PDB entry 3VJQ | X-ray diffraction, 1.00 A resolution | chain A

== Chain A ==
Molecule: Thaumatin I
Organism: Thaumatococcus daniellii
Reference sequence: Q8RVT0 (Q8RVT0_THADA); numbering as in UniProt (aligned over 1-207)
Chain sequence (207 residues; numbered 1 to 207; the number before each row is that of its first residue):
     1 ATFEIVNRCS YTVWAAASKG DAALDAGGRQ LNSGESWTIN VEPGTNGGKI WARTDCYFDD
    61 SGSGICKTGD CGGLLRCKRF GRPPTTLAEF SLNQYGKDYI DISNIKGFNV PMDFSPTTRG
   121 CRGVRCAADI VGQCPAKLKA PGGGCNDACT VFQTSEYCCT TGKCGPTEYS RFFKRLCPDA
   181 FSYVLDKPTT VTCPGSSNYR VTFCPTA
Disulfides: Cys9-Cys204, Cys56-Cys66, Cys71-Cys77, Cys121-Cys193, Cys126-Cys177, Cys134-Cys145, Cys149-Cys158, Cys159-Cys164
What the authors report for this chain:
  - conformationally variable residues (loop rearrangement, side-chain flip): Arg29, Lys137, Thr154 to Cys164, Lys187

== In short ==
The paper reports conformational variability at Arg29, Lys137 and Thr154 among others.
Chain A is Thaumatin I (Thaumatococcus daniellii); the structure, Recombinant thaumatin at pH 8.0 with
hydrogen atoms, was determined by X-ray diffraction, deposited together with 3VHF.
